Entry 5LID (X-ray diffraction, 4.50 A resolution (low resolution: residue-level contacts below are approximate; hydrogen-bond / salt-bridge calls are withheld)); this record covers chains A and E of the 5 polymer chains in the assembly.

[Chain A (and E)]
Molecule: Cys-loop ligand-gated ion channel
Source organism: Dickeya chrysanthemi
Notes: chain E of this document is another copy of the same molecule, construct and numbering; everything in this record applies to it too
Reference sequence: P0C7B7 (ELIC_DICCH); the construct has insertions or renumbered stretches relative to UniProt, so the offset changes along the chain: 11-163 = UniProt 11-163; 165-317 = UniProt 164-316
Amino-acid sequence (307 residues; row label = number of the first residue in the row):
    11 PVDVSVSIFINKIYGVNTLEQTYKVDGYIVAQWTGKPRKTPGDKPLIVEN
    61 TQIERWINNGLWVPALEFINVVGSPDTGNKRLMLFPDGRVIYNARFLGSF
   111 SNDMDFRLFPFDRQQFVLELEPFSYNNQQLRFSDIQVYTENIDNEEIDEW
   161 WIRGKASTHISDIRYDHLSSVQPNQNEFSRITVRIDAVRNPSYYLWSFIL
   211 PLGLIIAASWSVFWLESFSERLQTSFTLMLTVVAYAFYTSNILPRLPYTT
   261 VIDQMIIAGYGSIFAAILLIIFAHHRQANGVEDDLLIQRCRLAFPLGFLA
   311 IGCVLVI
Differences from the reference sequence: insertion (164); conflict N289 (Met288 in P0C7B7)
Residues lining bound ligands:
  - bromopromazine (6XY), molecule 1: I23, Y24, G25, V26, F126, W160
  - bromopromazine (6XY), molecule 2: Y38, N103, A104
Reported in the primary citation:
  - binding site for bromopromazine: Y38, F133

[Chain A / chain E interface]
Contacting residue pairs (92):
  L29(A) - E159(E)
  E30(A) - K22(E)
  E30(A) - Y24(E)
  Q31(A) - K22(E)
  Q31(A) - I157(E)
  E64(A) - T61(E)
  E64(A) - Q62(E)
  I67(A) - Q62(E)
  N68(A) - Q62(E)
  N68(A) - R65(E)
  V73(A) - E59(E)
  P74(A) - E59(E)
  A75(A) - E59(E)
  E77(A) - Y38(E)
  E77(A) - N89(E)
  E77(A) - R105(E)
  F78(A) - R105(E)
  I79(A) - R105(E)
  V81(A) - R105(E)
  V82(A) - Y24(E)
  V82(A) - L107(E)
  G83(A) - D86(E)
  G83(A) - L107(E)
  S84(A) - D86(E)
  S111(A) - K22(E)
  M114(A) - I157(E)
  D115(A) - I157(E)
  F133(A) - E59(E)
  F133(A) - N89(E)
  F133(A) - K90(E)
  F133(A) - R91(E)
  S134(A) - I57(E)
  S134(A) - E59(E)
  S134(A) - R91(E)
  Y135(A) - I57(E)
  Y135(A) - E59(E)
  H177(A) - Q146(E)
  V181(A) - F95(E)
  V181(A) - R99(E)
  V181(A) - I101(E)
  Q182(A) - P55(E)
  Q182(A) - M93(E)
  F228(A) - W224(E)
  F228(A) - E226(E)
  S229(A) - E230(E)
  L232(A) - S221(E)
  L232(A) - L225(E)
  Q233(A) - L225(E)
  Q233(A) - E230(E)
  Q233(A) - T234(E)
  F236(A) - A218(E)
  F236(A) - S221(E)
  F236(A) - T234(E)
  F236(A) - L238(E)
  M239(A) - I215(E)
  L240(A) - L240(E)
  L240(A) - T241(E)
  L240(A) - A244(E)
  V243(A) - I215(E)
  V243(A) - Y245(E)
  A246(A) - Y248(E)
  F247(A) - F247(E)
  F247(A) - Y248(E)
  F247(A) - N251(E)
  S250(A) - Y248(E)
  S250(A) - I252(E)
  N251(A) - N251(E)
  N251(A) - I252(E)
  R255(A) - N251(E)
  R255(A) - I252(E)
  L256(A) - Y203(E)
  P257(A) - I157(E)
  P257(A) - E159(E)
  P257(A) - Y203(E)
  Y258(A) - E156(E)
  Y258(A) - I157(E)
  Y258(A) - Y203(E)
  T259(A) - Y203(E)
  T259(A) - W206(E)
  Q264(A) - W206(E)
  I267(A) - W206(E)
  I267(A) - S207(E)
  Y270(A) - P211(E)
  Y270(A) - L214(E)
  F274(A) - L214(E)
  F274(A) - A217(E)
  F274(A) - A218(E)
  I281(A) - S221(E)
  I281(A) - W224(E)
  H284(A) - E226(E)
  H285(A) - W224(E)
  H285(A) - R301(E)
Also at the interface, not in a pair above, chain A (53 interface residues in all): R117, D263, G271, I277
Also at the interface, not in a pair above, chain E (55 interface residues in all): F19, K34, D36, Q42, N60, D158, L210, T237

[Overview]
53 residues of chain A face 55 of chain E across their interface. Chain A binds bromopromazine. The paper
reports a binding site for bromopromazine at Y38(A) and F133(A).
Both chains are Cys-loop ligand-gated ion channel (Dickeya chrysanthemi). Entry 5LID (X-ray structure of a
pentameric ligand gated ion channel from Erwinia chrysanthemi (ELIC) in complex with ...) was determined by
X-ray diffraction together with 5LG3 from the same study.
